Entry 7NDU (X-ray diffraction, 2.90 A resolution); this record covers chains CCC and EEE of the 5 polymer chains in the assembly.

[Chain CCC]
Molecule: Gag6V(276-284 H4C)
Amino-acid sequence (9 residues; row label = number of the first residue in the row):
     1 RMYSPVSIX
Modified / non-standard residues: QM8 (6-Sulfanyl-L-norleucine) at position 9

[Chain EEE]
Molecule: T cell receptor beta variable 7-9, T cell receptor beta joining 1-2, Human nkt tcr beta chain
Organism: Homo sapiens
UniProtKB: chimeric construct of P04435, A0A0J9YX06, K7N5M4: residues 1-108 from P04435 (TVB79_HUMAN) positions 20-115 (offset varies); residues 114-127 from A0A0J9YX06 positions 2-15 (UniProt number = residue number - 112); residues 129-258 from K7N5M4 positions 120-249 (UniProt number = residue number - 9)
Amino-acid sequence (244 residues; numbered 0 to 258; 15 numbers in that range are skipped by the numbering (no residue carries them; nothing is unmodelled there); the number before each row is that of its first residue; numbering starts at 0):
     0 MDTGVSQNPRHKITKRGQNVTFRCDPISEH
    37 NRLYWYRQTLGQGPEFLTYFQN
    63 EAQLEKSRLLSDRFSAERP
    83 KGSFSTLEIQRTEQGDSAMYLCASSLGR
   113 EYGYTFGSGTRLTVV
   129 EDLNKVFPPEVAVFEPSEAEISHTQKATLVCLATGFYPDHVELSWWVNGK
   179 EVHSGVCTDPQPLKEQPALNDSRYALSSRLRVSATFWQDPRNHFRCQVQF
   229 YGLSENDEWTQDRAKPVTQIVSAEAWGRAD
Unresolved in the structure: 0-2
Differences from the reference sequence: initiating methionine (0); linker (109-110, 113); engineered mutation N132 (Lys123 in K7N5M4), K133 (Asn124 in K7N5M4), D217 (Asn208 in K7N5M4)
Disulfide bonds: C23-C104, C159-C224

[Chain CCC / chain EEE interface]
Pairs across the interface (6; chain CCC residue first):
  Y3(CCC) with R110(EEE)
  S4(CCC) with R110(EEE), hydrogen bond (backbone-side chain)
  V6(CCC) with R110(EEE); Y114(EEE)
  I8(CCC) with L108(EEE), hydrophobic; Y114(EEE), hydrophobic
Other interface residues (no listed pair), chain CCC (6 interface residues in all): P5, S7
Other interface residues (no listed pair), chain EEE (4 interface residues in all): E113

[Summary]
6 residues of chain CCC and 4 residues of chain EEE are in contact, with 1 hydrogen bond. The hydrogen-bonded
pair is S4(CCC)-R110(EEE).
Chain CCC is Gag6V(276-284 H4C) and chain EEE is T cell receptor beta variable 7-9, T cell receptor beta
joining 1-2, Human nkt tcr beta chain (Homo sapiens); the structure, Gag:02 TCR in complex with HLA-E
featuring a non-natural amino acid, was determined by X-ray diffraction together with 6ZKW, 6ZKX, 6ZKY, 6ZKZ,
7NDQ and 7NDT from the same study.
